7VY6 - chains A and C of the 5 polymer chains in the assembly; structure by electron microscopy, 3.02 A resolution.

[Chain A]
Molecule: Capsid protein VP1
From: Coxsackievirus B3
Sequence (284 residues; numbered 1 to 284; the number before each row is that of its first residue):
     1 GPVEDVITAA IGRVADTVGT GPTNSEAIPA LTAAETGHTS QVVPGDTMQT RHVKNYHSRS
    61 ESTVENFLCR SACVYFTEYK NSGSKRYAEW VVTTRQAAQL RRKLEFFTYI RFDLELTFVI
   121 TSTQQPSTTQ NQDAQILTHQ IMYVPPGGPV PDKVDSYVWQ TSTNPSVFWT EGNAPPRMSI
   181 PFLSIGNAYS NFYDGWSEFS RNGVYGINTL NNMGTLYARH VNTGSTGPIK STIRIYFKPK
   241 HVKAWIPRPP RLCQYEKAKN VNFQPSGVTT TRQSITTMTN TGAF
Disordered / not traced: 1-12, 281-284

[Chain C]
Molecule: Capsid protein VP3
From: Coxsackievirus B3
Sequence (238 residues; row label = number of the first residue in the row):
     1 GLPTMNTPGS CQFLTSDDFQ SPSAMPQYDV TPEMKIPGEV KNLMEIAEVD SVVPVQNVGE
    61 KVNSMEAYQI PVRSNEGSGT QVFGFPLQPG YSSVFSRTLL GEILNYYTHW SGSIKLTFMF
   121 CGSAMATGKF LLAYSPPGAG APTKRVDAML GTHVVWDVGL QSSCVLCIPW ISQTHYRYVA
   181 SDEYTAGGFI TCWYQTNIVV PADAQSSCYI MCFVSACNDF SVRLLKDTPF ISQNSFFQ

[Chain A / chain C interface]
Contacting residue pairs (160; chain A residue first):
  Ala15(A) with Asn218(C); Asp219(C)
  Ala30(A) with Ser163(C); Cys164(C); Val165(C), hydrogen bond (backbone-backbone)
  Leu31(A) with Ser163(C)
  Thr32(A) with Gln161(C); Ser163(C), hydrogen bond (backbone-backbone); Val165(C)
  Ala33(A) with Gln161(C); Ser163(C)
  Ala34(A) with Met119(C), hydrophobic; Ser163(C), hydrogen bond (backbone-side chain)
  Glu35(A) with Met119(C); Ser162(C), hydrogen bond
  Thr39(A) with Glu48(C); Val49(C); Asp50(C); Ser215(C)
  Ser40(A) with Lys115(C), hydrogen bond (backbone-side chain); Val165(C)
  Val42(A) with Lys115(C); Val165(C), hydrophobic
  Val43(A) with Asn218(C)
  Pro44(A) with Cys167(C)
  Met48(A) with Thr152(C); Pro169(C), hydrophobic
  Asn55(A) with Asp219(C)
  His57(A) with Ser111(C); His175(C); Tyr176(C)
  Ser58(A) with Ser221(C)
  Arg59(A) with Asn42(C), hydrogen bond (backbone-side chain); Met44(C); Glu48(C), salt bridge; Cys217(C); Asn218(C), hydrogen bond (side chain-backbone); Phe220(C), hydrogen bond (side chain-backbone)
  Glu61(A) with Tyr107(C), hydrogen bond (backbone-side chain); Arg223(C); Leu224(C), hydrogen bond (side chain-backbone); Leu225(C)
  Ser62(A) with Asn42(C); Leu43(C), hydrogen bond (backbone-backbone); Met44(C), hydrogen bond; Tyr107(C); Val222(C)
  Thr63(A) with Lys41(C)
  Val64(A) with Val40(C); Lys41(C), hydrogen bond (backbone-backbone)
  Asn66(A) with Leu225(C)
  Phe67(A) with Leu43(C), hydrophobic
  Arg70(A) with Ser16(C); Leu225(C)
  Ser71(A) with Phe13(C); Thr15(C)
  Val74(A) with Phe236(C)
  Tyr75(A) with Phe236(C), hydrophobic
  Phe76(A) with Phe236(C), hydrophobic
  Arg95(A) with Phe237(C)
  Gln96(A) with Gln233(C), hydrogen bond (backbone-side chain); Phe236(C); Phe237(C), hydrogen bond (backbone-backbone)
  Ala97(A) with Gln233(C); Phe237(C)
  Ala98(A) with Ile231(C), hydrophobic; Ser232(C); Gln233(C); Phe237(C), hydrophobic
  Gln99(A) with Asp227(C)
  Arg102(A) with Glu102(C), salt bridge; Tyr106(C), hydrogen bond; Ile231(C)
  Lys103(A) with Tyr106(C)
  Phe106(A) with Tyr106(C), hydrophobic
  Phe107(A) with Val40(C), hydrophobic
  Arg111(A) with Val30(C); Thr31(C), hydrogen bond (side chain-backbone); Glu33(C), salt bridge
  Glu115(A) with Phe19(C); Ser21(C), hydrogen bond
  Ala174(A) with Cys11(C), hydrophobic
  Pro175(A) with Phe13(C), hydrophobic
  Arg177(A) with Phe13(C); Asp17(C), salt bridge
  Met178(A) with Pro22(C)
  Ser179(A) with Ser21(C); Pro22(C), hydrogen bond (backbone-backbone); Ser23(C); Ala24(C), hydrogen bond (backbone-backbone)
  Pro181(A) with Met25(C); Tyr28(C), hydrophobic
  Phe182(A) with Tyr28(C); Val30(C)
  Leu183(A) with Met25(C), hydrophobic; Tyr28(C)
  Ser184(A) with Thr31(C), hydrogen bond (backbone-side chain)
  Gly186(A) with Thr31(C), hydrogen bond (backbone-side chain)
  Asn187(A) with Thr31(C); Pro32(C); Met34(C)
  Lys238(A) with Thr15(C); Asp17(C)
  Lys243(A) with Glu33(C); Glu39(C), salt bridge
  Ala244(A) with Glu39(C); Val40(C), hydrogen bond (backbone-backbone)
  Trp245(A) with Ile36(C); Gly38(C); Glu39(C)
  Ile246(A) with Pro37(C); Gly38(C), hydrogen bond (backbone-backbone)
  Pro247(A) with Val40(C); Ile46(C), hydrophobic
  Pro250(A) with Glu102(C)
  Leu252(A) with Arg97(C)
  Gln254(A) with Phe230(C), hydrogen bond (side chain-backbone); Ser232(C), hydrogen bond
  Tyr255(A) with Ile231(C), hydrophobic; Phe237(C), hydrophobic
  Lys257(A) with Phe237(C); Gln238(C)
  Ala258(A) with Gln238(C)
  Lys259(A) with Gln238(C)
  Gly267(A) with Val62(C); Asn63(C)
  Val268(A) with Val62(C), hydrogen bond (backbone-backbone); Tyr68(C); Arg97(C)
  Thr269(A) with Asn57(C); Val62(C); Ser93(C), hydrogen bond (side chain-backbone); Ser96(C)
  Thr270(A) with Asn57(C), hydrogen bond (backbone-side chain); Ser93(C)
  Thr271(A) with Asn57(C); Gly59(C); Val62(C)
  Arg272(A) with Val55(C), hydrogen bond (side chain-backbone); Asn57(C), hydrogen bond; Gly84(C), hydrogen bond (side chain-backbone); Phe85(C)
  Gln273(A) with Val58(C)
  Ser274(A) with Val58(C)
  Ile275(A) with Val55(C), hydrophobic; Val58(C); Val82(C); Phe83(C); Gly84(C), hydrogen bond (backbone-backbone)
  Thr276(A) with Gln81(C); Gly84(C)
  Thr277(A) with Gly84(C)
  Met278(A) with Gly84(C); Phe85(C), hydrophobic; Pro86(C); Ala141(C), hydrophobic; Phe189(C), hydrophobic; Thr191(C)
  Asn280(A) with Tyr91(C); Ser93(C)
Also at the interface, not in a pair above, chain A (90 interface residues in all): Val14, Gln41, Thr47, Arg101, Tyr109, Thr117, Val119, Ile180, Ile185, Ala188, Tyr236, Lys240, Arg251, Glu256
Also at the interface, not in a pair above, chain C (96 interface residues in all): Pro54, Gln56, Pro71, Ser92, Val94, Leu99, Ile103, Ser113, Thr117, Trp156, Phe213, Thr228

[Overview]
Chain A and chain C form an interface of 90 and 96 residues respectively, with 33 hydrogen bonds and 5 salt
bridges. Polar pairs include Arg59(A)-Glu48(C), Arg102(A)-Glu102(C) and Arg111(A)-Glu33(C).
Here chain A is Capsid protein VP1 and chain C is Capsid protein VP3, both from Coxsackievirus B3. Entry 7VY6
(Coxsackievirus B3(VP3-234N) incubate with CD55 at pH7.4) was determined by electron microscopy (same
publication as 7VXH, 7VXZ, 7VY0, 7VY5, 7VYK, 7VYL and 3 further entries).
